7U47 - chains E and J of the 22 polymer chains in the assembly; structure by electron microscopy, 7.50 A resolution (low resolution: residue-level contacts below are approximate; hydrogen-bond / salt-bridge calls are withheld).

[Chain E]
Protein: Histone H3-like centromeric protein A
Organism: Homo sapiens
UniProtKB: P49450 (CENPA_HUMAN); numbering as in UniProt (aligned over 1-140)
Chain sequence (140 residues; each row starts with the number of its first residue):
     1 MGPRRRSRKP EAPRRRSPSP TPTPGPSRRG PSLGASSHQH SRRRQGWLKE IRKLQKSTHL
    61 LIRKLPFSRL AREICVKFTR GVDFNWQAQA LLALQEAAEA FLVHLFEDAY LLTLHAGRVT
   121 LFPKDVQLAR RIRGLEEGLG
Not modelled in the structure: 1-44, 136-140
Swiss-Prot annotation at these positions:
  - region: Gln39 to Leu54 (Important for flexibility of DNA ends that protrude from nucleosomes)
  - modified residue: Gly2 (N,N,N-trimethylglycine), Ser7 (Phosphoserine), Ser17 (Phosphoserine), Ser19 (Phosphoserine), Ser27 (Phosphoserine), Ser68 (Phosphoserine)

[Chain J]
Molecule: 147-nt DNA strand
Sequence (147 nucleotides; each row starts with the number of its first residue; numbers below 1 keep their minus sign (DA-73 is residue -73)):
   -73 ATCAATATCC ACCTGCAGAT ACTACCAAAA GTGTATTTGG AAACTGCTCC ATCAAAAGGC
   -13 ATGTTCAGCT GGATTCCAGC TGAACATGCC TTTTGATGGA GCAGTTTCCA AATACACTTT
    47 TGGTAGTATC TGCAGGTGGA TATTGAT
Not modelled in the structure: -73, 73

[How chain E and chain J interact]
Pairs across the interface - 9 pairs, chain E then chain J:
  Gln45(E) - DA9(J)
  Trp47(E) - DA9(J)
  Arg63(E) - DT17(J)
  Arg63(E) - DT18(J)
  Lys64(E) - DT18(J)
  Leu65(E) - DT17(J)
  Leu65(E) - DT18(J)
  Pro66(E) - DT17(J)
  Arg69(E) - DT17(J)
Interface residues without a listed pair, chain E (10 interface residues in all): Gly46, Lys49, Asn85
Interface residues without a listed pair, chain J (6 interface residues in all): DT-66, DC-65, DA26

[Summary]
10 residues of chain E face 6 of chain J across their interface.
Here chain E is Histone H3-like centromeric protein A (Homo sapiens) and chain J is a 147-nt DNA strand. Entry
7U47 (CryoEM structure of CENP-N promoted nucleosome stacks with CENP-A and palindromic alpha satellite DNA
sequence) was determined by electron microscopy together with 7U4D and 7U46 from the same study.
